Entry 6G55 (X-ray diffraction, 1.65 A resolution); this record covers chains A and D.

[Chain A (and D)]
Name: Magnetosome protein MamM
Source organism: Magnetospirillum gryphiswaldense
Notes: chain D of this document is another copy of the same molecule, construct and numbering; everything in this record applies to it too
Reference sequence: Q6NE57 (Q6NE57_9PROT); residues 215-318 here = UniProt positions 215-318
Amino-acid sequence (108 residues; numbered 211 to 318; the number before each row is that of its first residue):
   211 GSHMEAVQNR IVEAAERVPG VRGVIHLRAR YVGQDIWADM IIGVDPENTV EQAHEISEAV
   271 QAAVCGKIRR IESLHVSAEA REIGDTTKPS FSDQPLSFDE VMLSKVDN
Unresolved in the structure: 211, 293-318 (chain D: 211-306, 314-318)
Differences from the reference sequence: expression tag (211-214); engineered mutation Ser267 (Cys in Q6NE57)
Residues lining bound ligands: bicarbonate ion (BCT): Gly230, Arg232, Asp255, Asn258

[How chain A and chain D interact]
Contacting residue pairs (11):
  Arg238(A) - Met312(D)  hydrogen bond (side chain-backbone)
  Arg240(A) - Val311(D)
  Arg240(A) - Met312(D)
  Arg240(A) - Leu313(D)
  Val242(A) - Val311(D)  hydrophobic
  Trp247(A) - Phe308(D)  hydrophobic
  Trp247(A) - Met312(D)
  Ala248(A) - Phe308(D)
  Asp249(A) - Phe308(D)
  Ser283(A) - Phe308(D)
  His285(A) - Phe308(D)
Other interface residues (no listed pair), chain D (5 interface residues in all): Ser307

[In short]
8 residues of chain A and 5 residues of chain D are in contact; the contacts include 1 hydrogen bond. Its one
hydrogen-bonded contact is Arg238(A)-Met312(D). Bound to chain A: bicarbonate ion.
Both chains are Magnetosome protein MamM (Magnetospirillum gryphiswaldense). Entry 6G55 (MamM CTD C267S) was
determined by X-ray diffraction together with 6G5E, 6G64 and 6G6I from the same study.
